5NIT - chain A; structure by X-ray diffraction, 1.87 A resolution.

# Chain A
Molecule: Glucose oxidase
From: Aspergillus niger
Notes: EC 1.1.3.4
UniProt: P13006 (GOX_ASPNG); residues 3-583 here correspond to UniProt positions 25-605 (UniProt number = residue number + 22)
Chain sequence (581 residues; numbered 3 to 583; the number before each row is that of its first residue):
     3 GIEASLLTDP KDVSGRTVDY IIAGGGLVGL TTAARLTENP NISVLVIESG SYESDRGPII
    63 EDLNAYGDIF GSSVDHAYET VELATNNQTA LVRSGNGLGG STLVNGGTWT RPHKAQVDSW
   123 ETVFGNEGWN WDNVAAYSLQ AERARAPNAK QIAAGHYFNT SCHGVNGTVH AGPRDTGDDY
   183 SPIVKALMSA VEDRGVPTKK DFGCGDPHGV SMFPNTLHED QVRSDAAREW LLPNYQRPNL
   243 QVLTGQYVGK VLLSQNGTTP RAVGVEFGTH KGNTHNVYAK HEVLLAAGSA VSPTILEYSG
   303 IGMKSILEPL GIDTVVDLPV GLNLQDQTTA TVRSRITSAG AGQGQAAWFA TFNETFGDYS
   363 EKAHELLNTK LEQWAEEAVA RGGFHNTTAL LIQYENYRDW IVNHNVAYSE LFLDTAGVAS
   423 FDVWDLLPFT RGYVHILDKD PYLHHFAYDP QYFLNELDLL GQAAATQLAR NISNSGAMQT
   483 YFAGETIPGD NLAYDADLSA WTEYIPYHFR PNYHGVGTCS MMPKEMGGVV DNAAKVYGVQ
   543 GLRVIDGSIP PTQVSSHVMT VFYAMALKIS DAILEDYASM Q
Disulfide bonds: Cys164-Cys206
Glycans and other covalent adducts: N-acetylglucosamine (NAG) linked to Asn89, Asn161, Asn355, Asn388
Sequence notes: engineered mutation Val30 (Thr52 in P13006), Val94 (Ile116 in P13006), Thr162 (Ala184 in P13006), Lys537 (Arg559 in P13006), Val556 (Met578 in P13006)
Residues lining bound ligands:
  - 1,4-diethylene dioxide (DIO), molecule 1: Leu65, Asn66, Tyr68, Arg176, Gln347, Asp416
  - 1,4-diethylene dioxide (DIO), molecule 2: Glu81, Thr82, Val83, Leu439, His447, Phe448, Ala449
  - 1,4-diethylene dioxide (DIO), molecule 3: Leu85, Asn88, Gln90, Thr91, Ala92, Phe511, Arg512, Pro513
  - 1,4-diethylene dioxide (DIO), molecule 4: Arg113, Pro114, Val119, Trp133, Val136, Ala137, Ser140, Thr562, Val563, Ala566
  - 1,4-diethylene dioxide (DIO), molecule 5: Arg113, Trp133, Ala137, Leu141, Ser163, Cys164, Gly205, Cys206
  - 1,4-diethylene dioxide (DIO), molecule 6: His115, Lys116, Gly207, Asp208
  - 1,4-diethylene dioxide (DIO), molecule 7: Val125, Ile394, Glu397, Asn398
  - 1,4-diethylene dioxide (DIO), molecule 8: Asp134, Ala137, Ala138, Leu141
  - 1,4-diethylene dioxide (DIO), molecule 9: Leu141, Thr162, Ser163, Cys164, His165, Gly166
  - 1,4-diethylene dioxide (DIO), molecule 10: Ala155, Ala156, Tyr182, Ser183, Pro184, Lys187
  - 1,4-diethylene dioxide (DIO), molecule 11: Thr178, Gly179, Asp180
  - 1,4-diethylene dioxide (DIO), molecule 12: Pro184, Lys187, Ala188, Ser191, Ala479, Tyr483
  - 1,4-diethylene dioxide (DIO), molecule 13: Lys187, Met190, Ser191, Glu194, Thr200, Lys201
  - 1,4-diethylene dioxide (DIO), molecule 14: Ile338, Thr339, Ser340, Gly342, Ala343, Gly419
  - 1,4-diethylene dioxide (DIO), molecule 15: Thr390, Leu393, Ile394
  - FAD (flavin-adenine dinucleotide): Ala25, Gly26, Gly27, Gly28, Leu29, Val30, Gly31, Ile49, Glu50, Ser51, Tyr68, Phe72, His78, Tyr80, Arg95, Ser96, Gly97, Asn98, Gly99, Gly101, Gly102, Ser103, Thr104, Val106, Asn107, Gly108, Gly109, Thr110, Gln248, Tyr249, Val250, Ala288, Ala289, Gly290, Val293, Ile297, Tyr515, Asp548, Gly549, His559, Val560, Met561, Phe564
  - oxygen molecule (OXY): His516, Ser558, His559, Val560
UniProt features mapped onto this chain:
  - active site: His516 (Proton acceptor)
  - binding site (FAD): Leu29, Glu50, Ser103, Asn107, Gly108, Thr110, Val250, Gly549, Met561
  - binding site (O2): Val538
  - glycosylation (N-linked (GlcNAc...) asparagine): Asn43, Asn89, Asn161, Asn168, Asn258, Asn355, Asn388, Asn473
From the paper describing this entry:
  - catalytic residues: Glu412, His516, His559 (citing earlier work)
  - binding site for oxygen molecule: His516
  - binding site for flavin-adenine dinucleotide: His516
  - post-translational modification sites: Asn89, Asn161, Asn355, Asn388
  - mutagenesis - T30V/I94V/A162T/R537K/M556V (2.6-fold), T30V/R37K/I94V/V106I/A162T/M556V (1.8-fold): increased catalytic activity
  - conformationally variable residues (side-chain flip): His516 (from molecular simulation)
  - binding site for N-acetylglucosamine: Asn89

# In short
Ligands of chain A: flavin-adenine dinucleotide, oxygen molecule and 15 copies of 1,4-diethylene dioxide.
Covalently linked N-acetylglucosamine: at Asn89, Asn161, Asn355 and Asn388. UniProt lists active-site residue
His516, 9 FAD-binding residues and O2-binding residue Val538. From the paper: catalytic residues Glu412,
His516 and His559; T30V/I94V/A162T/R537K/M556V and T30V/R37K/I94V/V106I/A162T/M556V increase catalytic
activity.
Chain A is Glucose oxidase (Aspergillus niger); the structure, Glucose oxidase mutant A2, was determined by
X-ray diffraction, deposited together with 5NIW.
